2PCU - chains A and B; structure by X-ray diffraction, 1.60 A resolution.

# Chain A
Protein: Carboxypeptidase A4
Source organism: Homo sapiens
Notes: EC 3.4.17.-; fragment: Carboxypeptidase A4
UniProt: Q9UI42 (CBPA4_HUMAN); the construct lacks a stretch of the UniProt sequence, so the offset changes along the chain: 5-55 = UniProt 116-166; 56-308 = UniProt 168-420
Chain sequence (305 residues; each row starts with the number of its first residue):
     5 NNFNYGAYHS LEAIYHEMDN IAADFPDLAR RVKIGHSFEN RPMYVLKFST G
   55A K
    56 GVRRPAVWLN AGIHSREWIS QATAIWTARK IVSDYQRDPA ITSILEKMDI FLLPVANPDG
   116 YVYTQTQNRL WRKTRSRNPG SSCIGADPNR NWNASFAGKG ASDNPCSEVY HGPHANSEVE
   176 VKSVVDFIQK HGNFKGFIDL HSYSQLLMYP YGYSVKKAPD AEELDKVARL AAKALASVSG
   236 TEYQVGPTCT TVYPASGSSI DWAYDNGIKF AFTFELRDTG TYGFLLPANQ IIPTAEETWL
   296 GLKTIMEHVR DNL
Cystine bridges: Cys-138/Cys-161
Glycans and other covalent adducts: N-acetylglucosamine (NAG) linked to Asn-148
Bound ions: Zn2+: His-69, Glu-72, His-196 (shared with Val-5(B) of chain B)
Residues lining bound ligands: aspartic acid (ASP): His-69, Arg-127, Asn-144, Arg-145, Asp-194, His-196, Met-203, Thr-243, Val-247, Tyr-248, Ala-250, Thr-268, Glu-270
UniProt features mapped onto this chain:
  - active site: Glu-270 (Proton donor/acceptor)
  - binding site (a protein): Asn-8, Tyr-12, His-13, Ser-14, Glu-16, Phe-52, Arg-84, Lys-85, Ser-136, Asp-158
  - binding site (Zn(2+)): His-69, Glu-72, His-196
  - glycosylation: Asn-148 (N-linked (GlcNAc...) asparagine)

# Chain B
Protein: peptide
Chain sequence (5 residues; row label = number of the first residue in the row):
     1 FNRPV
Bound ions: Zn2+: Val-5 (shared with His-69(A), Glu-72(A), His-196(A) of chain A)

# Interface between chain A and chain B
Residue-residue contacts (22):
  His-69(A) / Val-5(B)  hydrogen bond (side chain-backbone)
  Arg-71(A) / Arg-3(B)
  Arg-71(A) / Pro-4(B)  hydrogen bond (side chain-backbone)
  Glu-72(A) / Val-5(B)
  Leu-125(A) / Arg-3(B)
  Arg-127(A) / Pro-4(B)  hydrogen bond (side chain-backbone)
  Arg-127(A) / Val-5(B)  hydrogen bond (side chain-backbone)
  Glu-163(A) / Arg-3(B)  salt bridge
  Glu-163(A) / Pro-4(B)
  Val-164(A) / Pro-4(B)  hydrophobic
  His-196(A) / Val-5(B)  hydrogen bond (side chain-backbone)
  Ser-197(A) / Val-5(B)
  Tyr-198(A) / Phe-1(B)
  Tyr-198(A) / Val-5(B)
  Ser-199(A) / Phe-1(B)
  Val-247(A) / Phe-1(B)  hydrophobic
  Val-247(A) / Val-5(B)  hydrophobic
  Tyr-248(A) / Phe-1(B)  hydrophobic
  Tyr-248(A) / Pro-4(B)
  Tyr-248(A) / Val-5(B)  hydrogen bond (side chain-backbone)
  Glu-270(A) / Val-5(B)
  Phe-279(A) / Pro-4(B)

# Overview
15 residues of chain A face 4 of chain B across their interface, with 6 hydrogen bonds and 1 salt bridge.
Among the polar pairs are Glu-163(A)/Arg-3(B), His-69(A)/Val-5(B) and Arg-71(A)/Pro-4(B). Chain A binds
aspartic acid. N-acetylglucosamine is covalently linked to Asn-148(A).
Here chain A is Carboxypeptidase A4 (Homo sapiens) and chain B is peptide. Entry 2PCU (Human carboxypeptidase
A4 in complex with a cleaved hexapeptide) was determined by X-ray diffraction.
